7RJI - chain A; structure by X-ray diffraction, 1.71 A resolution.

# Chain A
Molecule: BthTX-IIb
From: Bothrops jararacussu
Notes: EC 3.1.1.4
Sequence (122 residues; numbered 1 to 122; the number before each row is that of its first residue):
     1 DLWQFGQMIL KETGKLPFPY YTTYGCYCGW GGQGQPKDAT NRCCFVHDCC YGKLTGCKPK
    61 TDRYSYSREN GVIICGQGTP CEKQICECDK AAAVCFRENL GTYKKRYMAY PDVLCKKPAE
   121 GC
Cystine bridges: C26-C115, C28-C44, C43-C95, C49-C122, C50-C88, C57-C81, C75-C86
Ion coordination: Na+: Y27, G29, G31, D48

# Overview
Y27, G29, G31 and D48 coordinate Na+.
Chain A is BthTX-IIb (Bothrops jararacussu); the structure, BthTX-II variant b, from Bothrops jararacussu
venom, complexed with stearic acid, was determined by X-ray diffraction (same publication as 7RJZ).
